Entry 6AWC (electron microscopy, 7.90 A resolution (low resolution: residue-level contacts below are approximate; hydrogen-bond / salt-bridge calls are withheld)); this record covers chains A and F of the 27 polymer chains in the assembly.

# Chain A
Molecule: 16S rRNA
Source organism: Escherichia coli
Sequence (1539 nucleotides; numbered 2 to 1540; the number before each row is that of its first residue):
     2 AAUUGAAGAGUUUGAUCAUGGCUCAGAUUGAACGCUGGCGGCAGGCCUAA
    52 CACAUGCAAGUCGAACGGUAACAGGAAGAAGCUUGCUUCUUUGCUGACGA
   102 GUGGCGGACGGGUGAGUAAUGUCUGGGAAACUGCCUGAUGGAGGGGGAUA
   152 ACUACUGGAAACGGUAGCUAAUACCGCAUAACGUCGCAAGACCAAAGAGG
   202 GGGACCUUCGGGCCUCUUGCCAUCGGAUGUGCCCAGAUGGGAUUAGCUAG
   252 UAGGUGGGGUAACGGCUCACCUAGGCGACGAUCCCUAGCUGGUCUGAGAG
   302 GAUGACCAGCCACACUGGAACUGAGACACGGUCCAGACUCCUACGGGAGG
   352 CAGCAGUGGGGAAUAUUGCACAAUGGGCGCAAGCCUGAUGCAGCCAUGCC
   402 GCGUGUAUGAAGAAGGCCUUCGGGUUGUAAAGUACUUUCAGCGGGGAGGA
   452 AGGGAGUAAAGUUAAUACCUUUGCUCAUUGACGUUACCCGCAGAAGAAGC
   502 ACCGGCUAACUCCGUGCCAGCAGCCGCGGUAAUACGGAGGGUGCAAGCGU
   552 UAAUCGGAAUUACUGGGCGUAAAGCGCACGCAGGCGGUUUGUUAAGUCAG
   602 AUGUGAAAUCCCCGGGCUCAACCUGGGAACUGCAUCUGAUACUGGCAAGC
   652 UUGAGUCUCGUAGAGGGGGGUAGAAUUCCAGGUGUAGCGGUGAAAUGCGU
   702 AGAGAUCUGGAGGAAUACCGGUGGCGAAGGCGGCCCCCUGGACGAAGACU
   752 GACGCUCAGGUGCGAAAGCGUGGGGAGCAAACAGGAUUAGAUACCCUGGU
   802 AGUCCACGCCGUAAACGAUGUCGACUUGGAGGUUGUGCCCUUGAGGCGUG
   852 GCUUCCGGAGCUAACGCGUUAAGUCGACCGCCUGGGGAGUACGGCCGCAA
   902 GGUUAAAACUCAAAUGAAUUGACGGGGGCCCGCACAAGCGGUGGAGCAUG
   952 UGGUUUAAUUCGAUGCAACGCGAAGAACCUUACCUGGUCUUGACAUCCAC
  1002 GGAAGUUUUCAGAGAUGAGAAUGUGCCUUCGGGAACCGUGAGACAGGUGC
  1052 UGCAUGGCUGUCGUCAGCUCGUGUUGUGAAAUGUUGGGUUAAGUCCCGCA
  1102 ACGAGCGCAACCCUUAUCCUUUGUUGCCAGCGGUCCGGCCGGGAACUCAA
  1152 AGGAGACUGCCAGUGAUAAACUGGAGGAAGGUGGGGAUGACGUCAAGUCA
  1202 UCAUGGCCCUUACGACCAGGGCUACACACGUGCUACAAUGGCGCAUACAA
  1252 AGAGAAGCGACCUCGCGAGAGCAAGCGGACCUCAUAAAGUGCGUCGUAGU
  1302 CCGGAUUGGAGUCUGCAACUCGACUCCAUGAAGUCGGAAUCGCUAGUAAU
  1352 CGUGGAUCAGAAUGCCACGGUGAAUACGUUCCCGGGCCUUGUACACACCG
  1402 CCCGUCACACCAUGGGAGUGGGUUGCAAAAGAAGUAGGUAGCUUAACCUU
  1452 CGGGAGGGCGCUUACCACUUUGUGAUUCAUGACUGGGGUGAAGUCGUAAC
  1502 AAGGUAACCGUAGGGGAACCUGCGGUUGGAUCACCUCCU
Not modelled in the structure: 1400-1495

# Chain F
Name: 30S ribosomal protein S3
Source organism: Escherichia coli
UniProt: B7MCS9 (RS3_ECO45); residues 1-206 here correspond to UniProt positions 2-207 (UniProt number = residue number + 1)
Sequence (206 residues; numbered 1 to 206; the number before each row is that of its first residue):
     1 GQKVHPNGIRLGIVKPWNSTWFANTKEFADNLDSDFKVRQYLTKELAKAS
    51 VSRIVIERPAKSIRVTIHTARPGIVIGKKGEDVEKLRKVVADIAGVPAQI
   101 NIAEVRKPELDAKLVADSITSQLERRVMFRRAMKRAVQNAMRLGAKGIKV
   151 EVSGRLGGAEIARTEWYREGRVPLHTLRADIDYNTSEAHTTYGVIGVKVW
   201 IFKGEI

# How chain A and chain F interact
Pairs across the interface - 48 pairs, chain A then chain F:
  U421(A) - Arg126(F)
  A532(A) - Arg155(F)
  A1055(A) - Arg155(F)
  A1055(A) - Glu160(F)
  U1056(A) - Gly154(F)
  U1056(A) - Ile161(F)
  U1056(A) - Ala162(F)
  U1056(A) - Val194(F)
  G1057(A) - Ser153(F)
  G1057(A) - Glu187(F)
  G1057(A) - Val194(F)
  G1058(A) - Lys198(F)
  C1059(A) - His5(F)
  C1059(A) - Tyr183(F)
  U1060(A) - Gly1(F)
  U1060(A) - Gln2(F)
  U1060(A) - Lys3(F)
  G1106(A) - Arg168(F)
  G1106(A) - Arg171(F)
  C1107(A) - Arg171(F)
  G1108(A) - His175(F)
  C1109(A) - His175(F)
  A1111(A) - His175(F)
  C1112(A) - Leu177(F)
  C1112(A) - Arg178(F)
  U1189(A) - His175(F)
  G1190(A) - Gln2(F)
  G1190(A) - Lys3(F)
  G1190(A) - Val4(F)
  G1190(A) - His175(F)
  A1191(A) - Gln2(F)
  A1191(A) - His175(F)
  C1192(A) - Gln2(F)
  C1192(A) - Trp166(F)
  G1193(A) - Trp166(F)
  A1204(A) - His189(F)
  A1204(A) - Val194(F)
  U1205(A) - Gly193(F)
  G1206(A) - Arg155(F)
  G1206(A) - Thr191(F)
  G1206(A) - Gly193(F)
  A1256(A) - Thr25(F)
  A1256(A) - Lys26(F)
  A1257(A) - Lys26(F)
  G1278(A) - Asn24(F)
  G1278(A) - Thr25(F)
  G1278(A) - Lys26(F)
  G1279(A) - Thr25(F)
Interface residues without a listed pair, chain A (29 interface residues in all): U420, A1188, G1255
Interface residues without a listed pair, chain F (38 interface residues in all): Ile9, Gly170, Val172, Pro173, Leu174, Thr176, Thr185, Thr190, Tyr192, Gly196

# In short
29 residues of chain A and 38 residues of chain F are in contact.
Here chain A is 16S rRNA and chain F is 30S ribosomal protein S3, both from Escherichia coli. Entry 6AWC
(Structure of 30S ribosomal subunit and RNA polymerase complex in rotated state) was determined by electron
microscopy (same publication as 6AWB and 6AWD).
